5OXF - chains A and D of the 4 polymer chains in the assembly; structure by X-ray diffraction, 3.94 A resolution.

# Chain A
Name: GTP-binding protein
Organism: Campylobacter jejuni
Reference sequence: A0A1D9BJX7 (A0A1D9BJX7_CAMJU); residues 1-728 here = UniProt positions 1-728
Sequence (732 residues; numbered 1 to 732; the number before each row is that of its first residue):
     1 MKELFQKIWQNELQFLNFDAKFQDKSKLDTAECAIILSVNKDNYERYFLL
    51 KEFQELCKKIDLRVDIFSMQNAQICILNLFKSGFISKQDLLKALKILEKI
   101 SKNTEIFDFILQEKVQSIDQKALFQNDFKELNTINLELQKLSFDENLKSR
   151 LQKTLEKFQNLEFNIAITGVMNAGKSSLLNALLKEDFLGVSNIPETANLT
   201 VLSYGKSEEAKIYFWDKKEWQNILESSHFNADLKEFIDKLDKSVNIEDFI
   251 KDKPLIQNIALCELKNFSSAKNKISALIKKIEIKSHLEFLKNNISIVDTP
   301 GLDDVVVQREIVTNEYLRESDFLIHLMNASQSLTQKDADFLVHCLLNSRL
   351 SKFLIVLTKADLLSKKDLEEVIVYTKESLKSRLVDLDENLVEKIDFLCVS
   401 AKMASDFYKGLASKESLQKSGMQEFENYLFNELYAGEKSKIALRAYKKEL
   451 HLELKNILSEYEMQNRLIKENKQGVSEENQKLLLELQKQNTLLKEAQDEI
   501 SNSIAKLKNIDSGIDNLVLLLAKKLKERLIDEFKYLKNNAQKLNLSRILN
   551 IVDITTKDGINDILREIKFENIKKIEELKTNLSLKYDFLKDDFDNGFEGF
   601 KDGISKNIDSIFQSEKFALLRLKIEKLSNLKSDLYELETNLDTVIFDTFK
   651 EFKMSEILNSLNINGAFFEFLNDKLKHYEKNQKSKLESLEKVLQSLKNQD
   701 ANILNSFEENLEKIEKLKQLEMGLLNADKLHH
Not modelled in the structure: 142-143, 248-253, 507-513, 627-628, 678-689
Construct notes: expression tag (729-732)
Residues lining bound ligands: GDP (guanosine-5'-diphosphate): Met171, Asn172, Gly174, Lys175, Ser176, Ser177, Gly189, Val190, Ser191, Asn192, Lys359, Asp361, Leu362, Ser400, Ala401, Lys402
What the authors report for this chain:
  - mutagenesis - K175A: abolished catalytic activity on GTP

# Chain D
Name: GTP-binding protein
Organism: Campylobacter jejuni
Reference sequence: A0A1D9BKH6 (A0A1D9BKH6_CAMJU); residues 1-609 here = UniProt positions 1-609
Sequence (614 residues; each row starts with the number of its first residue; numbers below 1 keep their minus sign (Gly-2 is residue -2)):
    -2 GSHMQINLLNDFIKAYENTYSVSFDDSFKGRIQELCKELNEPFMHASYAL
    48 ENELKELVFSLDKNVNIAIIGQFSSGKSSLLNLILGRDCLPTGVVPVTFK
    98 PTFLRYAKEYFLRVEFEDGSDIITNIEKLAFYTDQRNEVKQAKSLHIFAP
   148 IPLLEKITLVDTPGLNANENDTLTTLDELKNIHGAIWLSLIDNAGKKSEE
   198 DAIKANLELLGENSICVLNQKDKLSAEELDNVLNYAKSVFLKYFNELIAI
   248 SCKEAKDEQSYEKSNFQSLLDFLTQLDTTVLKEKFVKRKILNLCEILEDE
   298 NQLFVGIFDRLLNQFQSYEKHLLLAYENFLKEIEILNHQILEQLKSISER
   348 ISSEIFASVKEKDAYFYKESKGFLKKDLYTRYDYKAPYISSDDAFLAMFY
   398 NSDVMSKEFKKIKNELYKSFEEIKMKLKDFINILEREILLFKAEFSNIQK
   448 DHIFQSDKNFSELRAFCNASDEYFLKDFKELLFKSILELDLFFEKLNLKA
   498 FTNYENATKLSLAFFSRKINESRVLYELDSSEFVLFYPKKSEIYERVLNE
   548 LNVYEFETLLINKPILTKIAKNFLEQSQNLIQEKNKFLDLKKAELQKRRA
   598 QILNVRESIKEDHH
Not modelled in the structure: 89-91, 222-224, 527-533
Construct notes: expression tag (-2 to 0, 610-611)
Residues lining bound ligands: GDP (guanosine-5'-diphosphate): Gln69, Ser71, Ser72, Gly73, Lys74, Ser75, Ser76, Pro88, Val92, Pro93, Asn216, Gln217, Asp219, Lys220, Lys250
What the authors report for this chain:
  - mutagenesis - K74A: abolished catalytic activity on GTP

# Interface between chain A and chain D
Contacting residue pairs - 42 pairs, chain A then chain D:
  Asp29(A) - Gln2(D)
  Thr30(A) - Gln2(D)  hydrogen bond (backbone-side chain)
  Ala31(A) - Gln2(D)  hydrogen bond (backbone-side chain)
  Ala31(A) - Leu6(D)  hydrophobic
  Glu32(A) - Leu5(D)
  Ile35(A) - Leu6(D)  hydrophobic
  Ile35(A) - Phe9(D)  hydrophobic
  Glu45(A) - His42(D)  salt bridge
  Glu45(A) - Lys455(D)  salt bridge
  Arg46(A) - Tyr13(D)
  Arg46(A) - Tyr17(D)  hydrogen bond (backbone-side chain)
  Arg46(A) - Pro39(D)
  Tyr47(A) - Phe9(D)  hydrophobic
  Tyr47(A) - Tyr13(D)  hydrophobic
  Leu49(A) - Tyr17(D)
  Leu49(A) - Pro39(D)
  Leu50(A) - Phe9(D)  hydrophobic
  Leu50(A) - Thr16(D)
  Leu50(A) - Tyr17(D)  hydrogen bond (backbone-side chain)
  Glu52(A) - Ala12(D)
  Phe53(A) - Phe9(D)  hydrophobic
  Ala93(A) - Leu6(D)  hydrophobic
  Ile96(A) - Leu6(D)  hydrophobic
  Ile96(A) - Ile10(D)
  Leu97(A) - Leu6(D)  hydrophobic
  Lys99(A) - Ile10(D)
  Ile100(A) - Phe9(D)  hydrophobic
  Ile100(A) - Ile10(D)  hydrophobic
  Ile100(A) - Tyr13(D)  hydrophobic
  Leu345(A) - His0(D)
  Leu346(A) - His0(D)
  Asn347(A) - His0(D)
  Ser348(A) - His0(D)
  Ser351(A) - Ser-1(D)
  Lys352(A) - Ser-1(D)
  Leu386(A) - Asn7(D)
  Leu386(A) - Ile10(D)  hydrophobic
  Asn389(A) - Ile3(D)
  Asn389(A) - Asn7(D)  hydrogen bond
  Leu390(A) - His0(D)
  Lys393(A) - His0(D)
  Glu437(A) - Gly-2(D)
Other interface residues (no listed pair), chain A (30 interface residues in all): Asn11, Asn43
Other interface residues (no listed pair), chain D (20 interface residues in all): Glu14, Phe40, Leu587

# Summary
30 residues of chain A face 20 of chain D across their interface; the contacts include 5 hydrogen bonds and 2
salt bridges. Polar pairs include Glu45(A)-His42(D), Glu45(A)-Lys455(D) and Thr30(A)-Gln2(D). Bound to chain
A: GDP. From the paper: K175A of chain A abolishes catalytic activity on GTP; K74A of chain D abolishes
catalytic activity on GTP.
Chain A is GTP-binding protein and chain D is GTP-binding protein, both from Campylobacter jejuni; the
structure, An oligomerised bacterial dynamin pair provides a mechanism for the long range sensing and
tethering of ..., was determined by X-ray diffraction, deposited together with 5OWV.
